Entry 8COM (electron microscopy, 3.30 A resolution); this record covers chains B and I of the 10 polymer chains in the assembly.

Chain B:
Molecule: Histone H4
Source organism: Trypanosoma brucei brucei TREU927
UniProtKB: Q57Z31 (Q57Z31_TRYB2); residues 1-99 here correspond to UniProt positions 2-100 (UniProt number = residue number + 1)
Chain sequence (99 residues; row label = number of the first residue in the row):
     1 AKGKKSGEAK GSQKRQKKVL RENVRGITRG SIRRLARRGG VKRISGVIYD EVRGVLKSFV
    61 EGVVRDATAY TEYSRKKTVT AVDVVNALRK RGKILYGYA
Disordered / not traced: 1-23

Chain I:
Molecule: Widom 601 145 bp DNA (127-mer ordered and built)
Source organism: synthetic construct
Sequence (145 nucleotides; row label = number of the first residue in the row; numbers below 1 keep their minus sign (DA-72 is residue -72)):
   -72 ATCGATGTAT ATATCTGACA CGTGCCTGGA GACTAGGGAG TAATCCCCTT GGCGGTTAAA
   -12 ACGCGGGGGA CAGCGCGTAC GTGCGTTTAA GCGGTGCTAG AGCTGTCTAC GACCAATTGA
    48 GCGGCCTCGG CACCGGGATT CTGAT
Disordered / not traced: -72 to -60, 68-72

Chain B / chain I interface:
Residue-residue contacts (8):
  Thr28(B) - DA-13(I)  phosphate contact
  Thr28(B) - DA-12(I)  hydrogen bond to the phosphate
  Arg29(B) - DA-12(I)  phosphate contact
  Gly30(B) - DA-13(I)  phosphate contact
  Ser31(B) - DA-13(I)  phosphate contact
  Arg34(B) - DA-14(I)  salt bridge to the phosphate
  Arg34(B) - DA-13(I)  salt bridge to the phosphate
  Arg75(B) - DG-33(I)  salt bridge to the phosphate
Also at the interface, not in a pair above, chain B (8 interface residues in all): Arg43, Thr78
Also at the interface, not in a pair above, chain I (6 interface residues in all): DT-24, DG-4

Summary:
8 residues of chain B and 6 residues of chain I are in contact, with 1 hydrogen bond and 3 salt bridges. Polar
pairs include Thr28(B)-DA-12(I), Arg34(B)-DA-14(I) and Arg34(B)-DA-13(I).
Chain B is Histone H4 (Trypanosoma brucei brucei TREU927) and chain I is Widom 601 145 bp DNA (127-mer ordered
and built) (synthetic construct); the structure, Structure of the Nucleosome Core Particle from Trypanosoma
brucei, was determined by electron microscopy.
